PDB entry 4M7D | X-ray diffraction, 2.60 A resolution | chains E and F of the 8 polymer chains in the assembly

Chain E:
Protein: U6 snRNA-associated Sm-like protein LSm5
Source organism: Saccharomyces cerevisiae
UniProtKB: P40089 (LSM5_YEAST); residue numbers follow UniProt; this construct covers 1-93
Amino-acid sequence (93 residues; each row starts with the number of its first residue):
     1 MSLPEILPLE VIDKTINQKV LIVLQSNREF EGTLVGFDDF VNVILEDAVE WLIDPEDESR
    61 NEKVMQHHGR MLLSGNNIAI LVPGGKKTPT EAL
Disordered / not traced: 1-3, 55-59, 86-93

Chain F:
Protein: U6 snRNA-associated Sm-like protein LSm7
Source organism: Saccharomyces cerevisiae
UniProtKB: P53905 (LSM7_YEAST); residues 1-115 here = UniProt positions 1-115
Amino-acid sequence (115 residues; each row starts with the number of its first residue):
     1 MHQQHSKSEN KPQQQRKKFE GPKREAILDL AKYKDSKIRV KLMGGKLVIG VLKGYDQLMN
    61 LVLDDTVEYM SNPDDENNTE LISKNARKLG LTVIRGTILV SLSSAEGSDV LYMQK
Disordered / not traced: 1-25, 71-84, 106-115

Interface between chain E and chain F:
Pairs across the interface (36):
  E5(E) with Y55(F)
  I6(E) with K53(F); G54(F); Y55(F), hydrogen bond (backbone-backbone)
  L7(E) with Y55(F)
  P8(E) with Y55(F); N60(F); L61(F); V62(F), hydrophobic
  V11(E) with V62(F), hydrophobic; L91(F), hydrophobic; V93(F), hydrophobic
  I12(E) with V93(F), hydrophobic
  V23(E) with K46(F)
  L24(E) with K46(F), hydrogen bond (backbone-side chain)
  Q25(E) with M43(F), hydrogen bond (side chain-backbone); K46(F); I98(F)
  S26(E) with K46(F), hydrogen bond (backbone-side chain)
  E29(E) with R87(F), salt bridge
  F40(E) with R95(F)
  V41(E) with R95(F)
  G75(E) with R95(F), hydrogen bond (backbone-side chain)
  I78(E) with R95(F); I98(F)
  A79(E) with I94(F); R95(F), hydrogen bond (backbone-backbone); I98(F), hydrophobic
  I80(E) with E68(F); T92(F); V93(F); I94(F), hydrophobic
  L81(E) with T92(F); V93(F), hydrogen bond (backbone-backbone)
  V82(E) with L89(F), hydrophobic
  P83(E) with L91(F)
Also at the interface, not in a pair above, chain E (22 interface residues in all): L21, D54
Also at the interface, not in a pair above, chain F (23 interface residues in all): L42, G44, V48, D56, M70, G90

Summary:
22 residues of chain E and 23 residues of chain F are in contact, with 7 hydrogen bonds and 1 salt bridge.
Polar contacts include E29(E)-R87(F), L24(E)-K46(F) and Q25(E)-M43(F).
Chain E is U6 snRNA-associated Sm-like protein LSm5 and chain F is U6 snRNA-associated Sm-like protein LSm7,
both from Saccharomyces cerevisiae; the structure, Crystal structure of Lsm2-8 complex bound to the RNA
fragment CGUUU, was determined by X-ray diffraction, deposited together with 4M77, 4M78, 4M7A and 4M75.
